6S8L - chains A and B of the 3 polymer chains in the assembly; structure by X-ray diffraction, 1.80 A resolution.

Chain A:
Molecule: Tubulin alpha-1B chain
From: Homo sapiens
UniProt: P68363 (TBA1B_HUMAN); residue numbers follow UniProt; this construct covers 1-451
Sequence (451 residues; numbered 1 to 451; the number before each row is that of its first residue):
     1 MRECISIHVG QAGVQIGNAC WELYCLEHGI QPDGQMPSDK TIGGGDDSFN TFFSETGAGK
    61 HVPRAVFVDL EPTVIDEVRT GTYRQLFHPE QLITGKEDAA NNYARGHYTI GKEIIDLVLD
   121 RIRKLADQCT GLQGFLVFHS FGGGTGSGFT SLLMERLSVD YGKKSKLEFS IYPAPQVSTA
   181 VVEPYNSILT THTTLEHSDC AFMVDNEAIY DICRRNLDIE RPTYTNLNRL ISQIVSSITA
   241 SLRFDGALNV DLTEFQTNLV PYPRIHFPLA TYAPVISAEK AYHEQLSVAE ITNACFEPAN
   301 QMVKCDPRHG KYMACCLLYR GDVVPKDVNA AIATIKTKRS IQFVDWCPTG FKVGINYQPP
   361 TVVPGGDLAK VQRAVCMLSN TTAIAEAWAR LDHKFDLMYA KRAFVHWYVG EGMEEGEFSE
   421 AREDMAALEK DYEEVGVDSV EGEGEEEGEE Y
Unresolved in the structure: 1, 38-46, 246, 339, 437-451
Ligand contacts: GTP (guanosine-5'-triphosphate): G10, Q11, A12, Q15, I16, D69, D98, A99, A100, N101, S140, G142, G143, G144, T145, G146, I171, P173, V177, S178, T179, E183, N206, Y224, L227, N228, I231

Chain B:
Molecule: Tubulin beta-3 chain
From: Homo sapiens
UniProt: Q13509 (TBB3_HUMAN); the author numbering skips numbers that UniProt does not, so the offset changes along the chain: 1-42 = UniProt 1-42; 45-360 = UniProt 43-358; 369-460 = UniProt 359-450
Sequence (450 residues; each row starts with the number of its first residue; note: 10 numbers in that range are skipped by the numbering (no residue carries them; nothing is unmodelled there)):
     1 MREIVHIQAG QCGNQIGAKF WEVISDEHGI DPSGNYVGDS DL
    45 QLERISVYYN EASSHKYVPR AILVDLEPGT MDSVRSGAFG HLFRPDNFIF GQSGAGNNWA
   105 KGHYTEGAEL VDSVLDVVRK ECENCDCLQG FQLTHSLGGG TGSGMGTLLI SKVREEYPDR
   165 IMNTFSVVPS PKVSDTVVEP YNATLSIHQL VENTDETYCI DNEALYDICF RTLKLATPTY
   225 GDLNHLVSAT MSGVTTSLRF PGQLNADLRK LAVNMVPFPR LHFFMPGFAP LTARGSQQYR
   285 ALTVPELTQQ MFDAKNMMAA CDPRHGRYLT VATVFRGRMS MKEVDEQMLA IQSKNSSYFV
   345 EWIPNNVKVA VCDIPP
   369 RGLKMSSTFI GNSTAIQELF KRISEQFTAM FRRKAFLHWY TGEGMDEMEF TEAESNMNDL
   429 VSEYQQYQDA TAEEEGEMYE DDEEESEAQG PK
Unresolved in the structure: 1, 179, 246-247, 279-284, 441-460
Ligand contacts:
  - GDP (guanosine-5'-diphosphate): G10, Q11, C12, Q15, I16, D69, N101, S140, G142, G143, G144, T145, G146, V171, P173, V177, E183, N206, L209, Y224, L227, N228
  - Plinabulin (PN6; (3Z,6Z)-3-benzylidene-6-[(5-tert-butyl-1H-imidazol-4-yl)methylidene]piperazine-2,5-dione): I4, Y52, Q136, N167, F169, E200, Y202, V238, T239, S241, L242, L248, L252, L255, A256, N258, M259, A316, T317, V318, K352, V353, A354, I378
From the paper describing this entry:
  - binding site for Plinabulin: S241
  - specificity-determining residues: S241
  - specificity-determining residues: V318 (from molecular simulation)
  - mutagenesis - S241C, S241C/V318I: increased binding to Plinabulin (from molecular simulation)

Interface between chain A and chain B:
Contacting residue pairs (54):
  Q11(A) - N249(B)  hydrogen bond
  E71(A) - N249(B)  hydrogen bond
  T73(A) - N249(B)  hydrogen bond
  V74(A) - N249(B)
  K96(A) - D130(B)
  E97(A) - R164(B)  salt bridge
  D98(A) - D251(B)
  D98(A) - K254(B)  salt bridge
  A100(A) - R253(B)
  A100(A) - K254(B)
  A100(A) - V257(B)
  N101(A) - K254(B)
  N101(A) - N258(B)
  R105(A) - R253(B)
  P175(A) - N349(B)
  S178(A) - K352(B)  hydrogen bond
  T179(A) - L248(B)
  T179(A) - N258(B)  hydrogen bond (backbone-side chain)
  A180(A) - N258(B)
  V181(A) - N258(B)  hydrogen bond (backbone-side chain)
  V181(A) - I347(B)  hydrophobic
  V181(A) - P348(B)
  V181(A) - N349(B)
  E220(A) - K326(B)
  R221(A) - M325(B)
  R221(A) - K326(B)
  R221(A) - D329(B)  salt bridge
  K394(A) - P348(B)
  K394(A) - N349(B)
  L397(A) - E345(B)
  L397(A) - W346(B)
  L397(A) - P348(B)  hydrophobic
  L397(A) - A440(B)  hydrophobic
  M398(A) - W346(B)  hydrogen bond (backbone-backbone)
  M398(A) - P348(B)
  K401(A) - F262(B)
  K401(A) - W346(B)
  K401(A) - A438(B)
  K401(A) - T439(B)  hydrogen bond (side chain-backbone)
  A403(A) - P261(B)
  A403(A) - F262(B)  hydrophobic
  F404(A) - V257(B)
  F404(A) - N258(B)
  F404(A) - V260(B)
  F404(A) - P261(B)  hydrogen bond (backbone-backbone)
  F404(A) - T314(B)
  F404(A) - I347(B)  hydrophobic
  H406(A) - V260(B)
  H406(A) - P261(B)  hydrogen bond (side chain-backbone)
  H406(A) - F262(B)
  H406(A) - P263(B)
  W407(A) - A256(B)
  W407(A) - V257(B)
  W407(A) - V260(B)  hydrogen bond (side chain-backbone)
Interface residues without a listed pair, chain A (28 interface residues in all): V182, R402, E411
Interface residues without a listed pair, chain B (31 interface residues in all): C131, L132, D199, N350

In short:
The interface between chain A and chain B involves 28 residues on one side and 31 on the other, with 11
hydrogen bonds and 3 salt bridges. Polar pairs include E97(A)-R164(B), D98(A)-K254(B) and R221(A)-D329(B). The
paper reports a binding site for Plinabulin at S241(B); S241C and S241C/V318I of chain B increase binding to
Plinabulin.
Chain A is Tubulin alpha-1B chain and chain B is Tubulin beta-3 chain, both from Homo sapiens; the structure,
Structure, Thermodynamics, and Kinetics of Plinabulin Binding to two Tubulin Isotypes, was determined by X-ray
diffraction, deposited together with 6S8K.
